PDB entry 8ESR | electron microscopy, 3.20 A resolution | chains 1 and N of the 56 polymer chains in the assembly

# Chain 1
Molecule: 3497-nt RNA strand
Source organism: Schizosaccharomyces pombe
Sequence (3497 nucleotides; row label = number of the first residue in the row; note: 375 numbers in that range are skipped by the numbering (no residue carries them; nothing is unmodelled there); a row labelled like 1739A-1739F holds insertion residues (1739A, then the next letters in order)):
     1 AUUUGACCUC AAAUCAGGUA GGACUACGCG CUGAACUUAA GCAUAUCAAU AAGCGCAGGA
    61 AAAGAAAAUA ACCAUGAUUC CCUCAGUAAC GGCGAGUGAA GCGGGAAAAG CUCAAAUUUG
   121 AAAUCUGGCA ACAUUUCUUU UGUUGUCCGA GUUGUAAUUU CAAGAAGCUG CUUUGAGUGU
   181 AGACGAUCGG UCUAAGUUCC UUGGAACAGG ACGUCAGAGA GGGUGAGAAC CCCGUCUUUG
   241 GUCGAUUGGA UAUGCCAUAU AAAGCGCUUU CGAAGAGUCG AGUUGUUUGG GAAUGCAGCU
   301 CUAAAUGGGU GGUAAAUUUC AUCUAAAGCU AAAUAUUGGC GAGAGACCGA UAGCGAACAA
   361 GUAGAGUGAU CGAAAGAUGA AAAGAACUUU GAAAAGAGAG UUAAAUAGUA CGUGAAAUUG
   421 CUGAAAGGGA AGCAUUGGAA AUCAGUCUUA CCUGGGUGAG AUCAGUAGUC UCUUCGCGAG
   481 ACUAUGCACU CUGAACCUGU GGUAGGUCAG CAUCAGUUUU CGGGGGCGGA AAAAGAAUAA
   541 GGGAAGGUGG CUUUCCGGGU UCUGCCUGGG GAGUGUUUAU AGCCCUUGUU GUAAUACGUC
   601 CACUGGGGAC UGAGGACUGC GGCUUCGUGC CAAGGAUGCU GACAUAAUGG UUUUCAAUGG
   661 CCCGUCUUGA AACACGGACC AAGGAGUCUA GCAUCUAUGC GAGUGUUUGG GUGAUGAAAA
   721 CCCAUCCGCG AAAUGAAAGU GAAUGCAGGU GGGAACGCCC UUGUGGCGUG CACCAUCGAC
   781 CGACCCGGAA GUUUGUCAAU GGAAGGGUUU GAGUAAGAGC AUAGCUGUUG GGACCCGAAA
   841 GAUGGUGAAC UAUGCCUGAA UAGGGUGAAG CCAGAGGAAA CUCUGGUGGA GGCUCGUAGA
   901 GAUUCUGACG UGCAAAUCGA UCUUCAAAUU UGGGUAUAGG GGCGAAAGAC UAAUCGAACC
   961 AUCUAGUAGC UGGUUCCUGC CGAAGUUUCC CUCAGGAUAG CAGAAACUCA GAUCAGUUUU
  1021 AUGAGGUAAA GCGAAUGAUU AGAGGUCUUG GGGAAGGAAU UUCCUCAACC UAUUCUCAAA
  1081 CUUUAAAUAU GUAAGACGCC CUUGUCGCUU AAUUGGACGU GGGCCAUCGA AUGAGAGUUU
  1141 CUAGUGGGCC AUUUUUGGUA AGCAGAACUG GCGAUGCGGG AUGAACCGAA CGUGAGGUUA
  1201 AGGUGCCGGA AUGUACGCUC AUCAGACACC AGAAAAGGUG UUAGUUCAUC UAGACAGCAG
  1261 GACGGUGGCC AUGGAAGUCG GAAUCCGCUA AGGAGUGUGU AACAACUCAC CUGCCGAAUG
  1321 AACUAGCCCU GAAAAUGGAU GGCGCUUAAG CGUACUACCC AUACCUCACC GUCUGGGUUA
  1381 GCUUUGAGAA GCUCAGACGA GUAGGCAGGC GUGGAGGUUU GUGACGAAGC CUUGGGCGUG
  1441 AGCCUGGGUC GAACAGCCUC UAGUGCAGAU CUUGGUGGAA GUAGCAAAUA UUCAAAUGAG
  1501 AACUUUGAAG ACUGAAGUGG GGAAAGGUUC CAUGUGAACA GCAGUUGGAC AUGGGUUAGU
  1561 CGAUCCUAAG AGAUAGGGAA GCUCCGUAUG AAAGUUGCAC GAUUUUUCGU GCCUCCUAUC
  1621 GAAAGGGAAU CCGGUUAAUA UUCCGGAACC AGAAGGUGGA AUCAACACGG CAACGUAAAU
  1681 GAAGUUGGAG ACGUCGGCGG GAGCCCUGGG AAGAGUUCUC UUUUCUUUUU AACAAACCA
1739A-1739F UUGAAC
  1741 C
  1747 ACCCUGAAAU CGGUUUAUCC GGAGCUAGGG UAUGGUGUUU GGAAGAGUUC AGCGCCUCAU
  1807 GCUGAAUCCG GUGCGCUCUC GACGGCCCUU GAAAAUCCAA CGGAAGAAUG GACCUUCGGG
  1867 UCCUUGUUUU CACAUCUGGU CGUACUCAUA ACCGCAGCAG GUCUCCAAGG UGAACAGCCU
  1927 CUAGUUGAUA GAACAAUGUA GAUAAGGGAA GUCGGCAAAA U
1967A-1967Z GGAUCCGUAACUUCGGGAUAAGGAUU
1968A-1968Z GGCUCUAAGGGUUGGGUACGUUGGGC
1969A-1969Z CUUGGAACCUGAACGGUUGCUGGACU
1970A-1970Z GAGCGUGGACCGAUGUCUUUUCUCGC
1971A-1971Z CUUUCGGGGUGAGAAGGGAUGUUGGA
1972A-1972Z CCUGCUUGGACCUUGGCGGCCGGGAA
1973A-1973Z GUCCUUGGUCGGGCUUUUCUCCUUCU
1974A-1974Z CGGGGAUUAUGCUCUUACUGGCGUAC
1975A-1975Z GUUUAACAACCAACUUAGAACUGGUA
1976A-1976Z CGGACAAGGGGAAUCUGACUGUCUAA
1977A-1977Z UUAAAACAUAGCAUUGCGAUGGCCAG
1978A-1978Z AAAGUGGUGUUGACGCAAUGUGAUUU
1979A-1979Z CUGCCCAGUGCUCUGAAUGUCAAAGU
1980A-1980Z GAAGAAAUUCAACCAAGCGCGGGUAA
1981A-1981E ACGGC
  2210 GGG
  2340 AGUAACUAUG ACUCUCUUAA GGUAGCCAAA UGCCUCGUCA UCUAACUAGU GACGCGCAUG
  2400 AAUGGAUUAA CGAGAUUCCC ACUGUCCCUA UCUACUAUCU AGCGAAACCA CAGCCUGGGG
  2460 AACGGGCCAG GCAAAAUCAG CGGGGAAAGA AGACCCUGUU GAGCUUGACU CUAGUUUGAC
  2520 AUUGUGAAGA GACAUAGAGG GUGUAGGAUA AGUGGGAGUA UGUUUCGGCA UACGCCGGUG
  2580 AAAUACCACU ACCUUUAUCG UUUCUUUACU UAAUCAAUGA AGCGGAAUUG GGAUUUAUUU
  2640 CCCAUAUUCU AGCGUUAAAG UUUCUUCGCG AACUGAUCCG CGUUGAUGAC AUUGUCAGGU
  2700 GGGGAGUUUG GCUGGGGCGG CACAUCUGUU AAAAGAUAAC GCAGGUGUCC UAAGGGGGAC
  2760 UCAUCGAGAA CAGAAAUCUC GAGUAGAAUA AAAGGGUAAA AGUCCCCUUG AUUUUGAUUU
  2820 UCAGUGUGAA UACAAACCAU GAAAGUGUGG CCUAUCGAUC CUUUGUUCCC UCGAAAUUUG
  2880 AGGACAGAGG UGCCAGAAAA GUUACCACAG GGAUAACUGG CUUGUGGCAG CCAAGCGUUC
  2940 AUAGCGACGU UGCUUUUUGA UUCUUCGAUG UCGGCUCUUC CUAUCAUACC GAAGCAGAAU
  3000 UCGGUAAGCG UUGGAUUGUU CACCCACUAA UAGGGAACGU GAGCUGGGUU UAGACCGUCG
  3060 UGAGACAGGU UAGUUUUACC CUACUGAUGA AGUGUCGUCG CAAUGGUAAU UCAACUUAGU
  3120 ACGAGAGGAA CCGUUGAUUC AGAUCAUUGG UAUUUGCGGC UGCCUGACAA GGCAAUGCCG
  3180 CGGAGCUAUC AUCUGCCGGA UAACGGCUGA ACGCCUCUAA GCCAGAAUCC GUGCCAGAAA
  3240 GCGACGAUUU UUUGGUCCGC AUGAUUUAUA UGUAUAAAAA UAGAGGUAGG ACUUGUUCCU
  3300 ACUCUCCUGU AUCGUAGAAG AUGGGCGAUG GUUGAUGAAA CGGAAGUGUU UUAUUGACUU
  3360 GUCCAUGAAA UUCCAUUGAA AUCUUGUGCG GAAUCGAAUC CAUUGCAUAC GACUUUAAUG
  3420 UGGAACGGGG UAUUGUAAGC AGUAGAGUAG CCUUGUUGUU ACGAUCUGCU GAGAUUAAGC
  3480 CUUUGUUCCC AAGAUUUG
Unresolved in the structure: 1-2, 37-47, 92-95, 287-294, 314-318, 446-505, 552-573, 625-627, 736-738, 761-763, 782-812, 861-929, 940-955, 991-994, 1024-1089, 1095-1129, 1227-1231, 1382-1386, 1486-1489, 1615-1617, 1663-1665, 1739A-1739F, 1801-1806, 1853-1871, 1894-1908, 1918-1922, 1967A-1967Z, 1968A-1968Z, 1969A-1969Z, 1970A-1970Z, 1971A-1971Z, 1972A-1972Z, 1973A-1973Z, 1974A-1974Z, 1975A-1975Z, 1976A-1976Z, 1977A-1977Z, 1978A-1978Z, 1979A-1979Z, 1980A-1980Z, 1981A-1981E, 2340-2416, 2483-2492, 2518-2694, 2708-2896, 2914-2919, 2936-2942, 2954-2969, 3015-3021, 3047-3051, 3066, 3074-3079, 3248-3268, 3290-3297, 3376-3394, 3442-3464
Differences from the reference sequence: conflict C1741 (U7796 in 157310483)

# Chain N
Name: 60S ribosomal protein L15-A
Source organism: Schizosaccharomyces pombe
UniProtKB: O74895 (RL15A_SCHPO); residues 1-201 here = UniProt positions 1-201
Chain sequence (201 residues; numbered 1 to 201; the number before each row is that of its first residue):
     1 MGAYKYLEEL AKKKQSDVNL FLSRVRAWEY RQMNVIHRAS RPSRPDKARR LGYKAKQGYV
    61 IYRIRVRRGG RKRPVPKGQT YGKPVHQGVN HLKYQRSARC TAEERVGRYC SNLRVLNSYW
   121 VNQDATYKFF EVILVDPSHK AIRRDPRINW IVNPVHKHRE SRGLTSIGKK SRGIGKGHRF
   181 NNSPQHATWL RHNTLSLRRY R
Unresolved in the structure: 1, 70-95, 181-189

# How chain 1 and chain N interact
Pairs across the interface (165; chain 1 residue first):
  U9(1) with Ser-40(N), hydrogen bond to the phosphate; Arg-41(N), salt bridge to the phosphate
  C10(1) with Arg-38(N), phosphate contact
  G18(1) with Asn-112(N), base contact; Ser-138(N), sugar contact
  U19(1) with Asn-112(N), sugar contact; Ser-138(N), sugar contact
  A20(1) with Ser-111(N), sugar contact
  G28(1) with Arg-162(N), base contact
  C29(1) with Arg-162(N), hydrogen bond to the sugar; Arg-172(N), hydrogen bond to the phosphate
  G30(1) with Ser-161(N), sugar contact; Arg-162(N), sugar contact; Arg-172(N), salt bridge to the phosphate
  C31(1) with Arg-96(N), sugar contact; Ser-171(N), phosphate contact
  G55(1) with Ser-161(N), hydrogen bond to the sugar; Arg-162(N), base contact
  C56(1) with Lys-157(N), hydrogen bond to the sugar; His-158(N), phosphate contact; Ser-161(N), hydrogen bond to the sugar; Arg-162(N), hydrogen bond to the sugar
  A57(1) with Pro-154(N), phosphate contact; Val-155(N), sugar contact; Lys-157(N), phosphate contact; His-158(N), phosphate contact; Arg-162(N), sugar contact
  G58(1) with Pro-154(N), phosphate contact; Lys-157(N), salt bridge to the phosphate
  A61(1) with Val-155(N), sugar contact; Arg-162(N), phosphate contact
  A62(1) with Val-155(N), phosphate contact; Arg-162(N), salt bridge to the phosphate; Leu-164(N), phosphate contact; Arg-172(N), hydrogen bond to the phosphate
  A63(1) with Leu-164(N), phosphate contact; Lys-169(N), phosphate contact; Arg-172(N), salt bridge to the phosphate; Ile-174(N), sugar contact
  G64(1) with Lys-169(N), salt bridge to the phosphate; Ile-174(N), phosphate contact; Lys-176(N), hydrogen bond to the phosphate
  A65(1) with Lys-176(N), salt bridge to the phosphate
  A66(1) with Lys-176(N), base contact
  A68(1) with Lys-176(N), sugar contact; Gly-177(N), phosphate contact; Arg-179(N), salt bridge to the phosphate
  U69(1) with Gly-177(N), phosphate contact; His-178(N), salt bridge to the phosphate
  A77(1) with Lys-176(N), hydrogen bond to the sugar
  U78(1) with Lys-176(N), phosphate contact
  C80(1) with Arg-191(N), salt bridge to the phosphate
  C81(1) with Arg-191(N), salt bridge to the phosphate
  C82(1) with Ser-196(N), phosphate contact; Arg-198(N), sugar contact
  G98(1) with His-192(N), salt bridge to the phosphate
  A99(1) with His-192(N), salt bridge to the phosphate
  U112(1) with Arg-147(N), phosphate contact
  C113(1) with Arg-147(N), salt bridge to the phosphate
  A114(1) with Arg-49(N), hydrogen bond to the phosphate; Arg-50(N), sugar contact; Lys-54(N), salt bridge to the phosphate
  A115(1) with Tyr-4(N), phosphate contact; Lys-5(N), sugar contact; Arg-49(N), salt bridge to the phosphate
  A116(1) with Gly-2(N), phosphate contact; Lys-5(N), phosphate contact
  U117(1) with Gly-2(N), hydrogen bond to the phosphate
  C125(1) with Ala-141(N), sugar contact
  U126(1) with Gln-57(N), sugar contact; His-139(N), hydrogen bond to the sugar; Lys-140(N), phosphate contact; Ala-141(N), sugar contact; Arg-144(N), salt bridge to the phosphate
  G127(1) with Lys-140(N), phosphate contact; Arg-144(N), salt bridge to the phosphate
  G149(1) with Gln-57(N), base contact
  A150(1) with Gln-57(N), sugar contact
  G151(1) with Ala-55(N), sugar contact
  U153(1) with Arg-41(N), hydrogen bond to the sugar
  G154(1) with Tyr-4(N), hydrogen bond to the phosphate; Arg-49(N), hydrogen bond to the sugar; Ala-55(N), phosphate contact
  U155(1) with Arg-49(N), salt bridge to the phosphate; Lys-54(N), salt bridge to the phosphate; Ala-55(N), hydrogen bond to the phosphate; Lys-56(N), phosphate contact
  A156(1) with Lys-54(N), salt bridge to the phosphate; Lys-56(N), salt bridge to the phosphate
  A157(1) with Arg-147(N), salt bridge to the phosphate
  A273(1) with Lys-5(N), phosphate contact
  A274(1) with Lys-5(N), salt bridge to the phosphate
  G275(1) with Glu-8(N), sugar contact; Lys-47(N), phosphate contact; Arg-50(N), hydrogen bond to the base
  A276(1) with Ala-11(N), sugar contact; Lys-12(N), salt bridge to the phosphate; Lys-14(N), hydrogen bond to the sugar; Lys-47(N), salt bridge to the phosphate; Arg-50(N), salt bridge to the phosphate
  G277(1) with Lys-14(N), sugar contact; Gln-15(N), hydrogen bond to the base; Arg-44(N), salt bridge to the phosphate; Lys-47(N), salt bridge to the phosphate; Trp-120(N), sugar contact; Gln-123(N), base contact
  U278(1) with Lys-170(N), hydrogen bond to the phosphate
  C279(1) with Lys-170(N), salt bridge to the phosphate
  G295(1) with Arg-179(N), sugar contact; Phe-180(N), phosphate contact
  C296(1) with Lys-170(N), sugar contact; Ser-171(N), sugar contact; Phe-180(N), phosphate contact
  A297(1) with Arg-96(N), sugar contact; Ser-97(N), phosphate contact; Ser-171(N), phosphate contact
  G298(1) with Gly-69(N), sugar contact; Arg-96(N), sugar contact; Ser-97(N), hydrogen bond to the phosphate; Ala-98(N), phosphate contact
  C299(1) with Arg-68(N), salt bridge to the phosphate; Gly-69(N), phosphate contact; Lys-128(N), salt bridge to the phosphate
  U300(1) with Arg-68(N), salt bridge to the phosphate
  U302(1) with Gln-15(N), hydrogen bond to the phosphate
  G309(1) with Arg-179(N), hydrogen bond to the sugar
  U310(1) with His-178(N), hydrogen bond to the phosphate
  G311(1) with His-178(N), salt bridge to the phosphate
  A327(1) with Lys-47(N), salt bridge to the phosphate; Arg-50(N), sugar contact; Leu-51(N), hydrogen bond to the sugar; Arg-99(N), salt bridge to the phosphate; Asn-117(N), hydrogen bond to the sugar; Ser-166(N), hydrogen bond to the phosphate
  G328(1) with Trp-150(N), sugar contact; Arg-159(N), phosphate contact; Ser-166(N), hydrogen bond to the phosphate
  C329(1) with Trp-150(N), sugar contact; His-156(N), phosphate contact; Arg-159(N), salt bridge to the phosphate
  U330(1) with His-156(N), salt bridge to the phosphate
  U689(1) with Leu-197(N), sugar contact; Arg-201(N), hydrogen bond to the phosphate
  A690(1) with Leu-197(N), sugar contact; Arg-201(N), salt bridge to the phosphate
  U707(1) with Tyr-200(N), stacking on the base
  U708(1) with Arg-198(N), salt bridge to the phosphate
  A718(1) with Arg-199(N), phosphate contact
  A719(1) with Arg-199(N), salt bridge to the phosphate
  A720(1) with Tyr-200(N), phosphate contact
  G1576(1) with Asn-34(N), hydrogen bond to the phosphate
  G1577(1) with Met-33(N), phosphate contact; Asn-34(N), phosphate contact; Val-35(N), hydrogen bond to the phosphate; Arg-65(N), salt bridge to the phosphate
  G1578(1) with Val-35(N), phosphate contact; Arg-67(N), salt bridge to the phosphate; Tyr-127(N), hydrogen bond to the phosphate
  A1579(1) with Arg-67(N), phosphate contact; Arg-105(N), hydrogen bond to the base
  A1580(1) with Arg-96(N), sugar contact; Thr-101(N), sugar contact; Arg-105(N), phosphate contact
  G1581(1) with Arg-105(N), salt bridge to the phosphate; Arg-108(N), salt bridge to the phosphate
Other interface residues (no listed pair), chain 1 (87 interface residues in all): C8, U32, A67, U79, U83, U152, A326, A823
Other interface residues (no listed pair), chain N (84 interface residues in all): Pro-45, Asp-145, Gly-163, Thr-165, Gly-173, Gly-175, Leu-190, Leu-195

# Overview
Chain 1 and chain N form an interface of 87 and 84 residues respectively, with 34 hydrogen bonds, 45 salt
bridges and 1 aromatic stacking contact. Polar pairs include G275(1)/Arg-50(N), G277(1)/Gln-15(N) and
A1579(1)/Arg-105(N).
Chain 1 is a 3497-nt RNA strand and chain N is 60S ribosomal protein L15-A, both from Schizosaccharomyces
pombe; the structure, Ytm1 associated nascent 60S ribosome (-fkbp39) State 2, was determined by electron
microscopy together with 8ESQ, 8ETC, 8ETG, 8ETH, 8ETI, 8ETJ and 3 further entries from the same study.
